PDB entry 7UX9 | electron microscopy, 3.20 A resolution | chains H and Z of the 11 polymer chains in the assembly

[Chain H]
Molecule: Histone H4
Source organism: Xenopus laevis
Reference sequence: P62799 (H4_XENLA); residues 0-102 here correspond to UniProt positions 1-103 (UniProt number = residue number + 1)
Amino-acid sequence (103 residues; numbered 0 to 102; the number before each row is that of its first residue; numbering starts at 0):
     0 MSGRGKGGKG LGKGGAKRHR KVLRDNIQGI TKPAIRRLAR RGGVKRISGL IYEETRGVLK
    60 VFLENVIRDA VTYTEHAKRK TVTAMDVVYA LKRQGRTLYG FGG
Not modelled in the structure: 0-23

[Chain Z]
Molecule: antisense strand (147-nt DNA)
Sequence (147 nucleotides; row label = number of the first residue in the row):
     1 ACAGGATGTA TATATGTGAC ACGTGCCTGG AGACTAGGGA GTAATCCCCT TGGCGGTTAA
    61 AACGCGGGGG ACAGCGCGTA CGTGCGTTTA AGCGGTGCTA GAGCTGTCTA CGACCAATTG
   121 AGCGGCCTCG GCACCGGGAT TCTCCAG
Not modelled in the structure: 1-5, 147

[Chain H / chain Z interface]
Contacting residue pairs (9):
  Arg-45(H) / DC81(Z)  sugar contact
  Arg-45(H) / DG82(Z)  phosphate contact
  Ile-46(H) / DC81(Z)  sugar contact
  Ile-46(H) / DG82(Z)  hydrogen bond to the phosphate
  Ser-47(H) / DC81(Z)  hydrogen bond to the phosphate
  Gly-48(H) / DC81(Z)  phosphate contact
  Lys-79(H) / DG101(Z)  phosphate contact
  Lys-79(H) / DA102(Z)  phosphate contact
  Thr-80(H) / DA102(Z)  hydrogen bond to the phosphate
Other interface residues (no listed pair), chain H (7 interface residues in all): Arg-78
Other interface residues (no listed pair), chain Z (5 interface residues in all): DG103

[Overview]
Chain H and chain Z form an interface of 7 and 5 residues respectively; the contacts include 3 hydrogen bonds.
Polar contacts include Ile-46(H)/DG82(Z), Ser-47(H)/DC81(Z) and Thr-80(H)/DA102(Z).
Chain H is Histone H4 (Xenopus laevis) and chain Z is antisense strand (147-nt DNA); the structure,
Arabidopsis DDM1 bound to nucleosome (H2A.W, H2B, H3.3, H4, with 147 bp DNA), was determined by electron
microscopy.
